7CZM - chains A and B of the 4 polymer chains in the assembly; structure by X-ray diffraction, 2.00 A resolution.

# Chain A (and B)
Molecule: RB1-inducible coiled-coil protein 1
From: Homo sapiens
Notes: chain B of this document is another copy of the same molecule, construct and numbering; everything in this record applies to it too
UniProt: Q8TDY2 (RBCC1_HUMAN); numbering as in UniProt (aligned over 1490-1594)
Chain sequence (108 residues; row label = number of the first residue in the row):
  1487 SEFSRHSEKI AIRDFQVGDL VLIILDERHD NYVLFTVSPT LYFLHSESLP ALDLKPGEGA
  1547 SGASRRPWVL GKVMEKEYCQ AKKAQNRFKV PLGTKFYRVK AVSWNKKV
Not modelled in the structure: 1487-1492, 1543-1550, 1593-1594 (chain B: 1542-1552, 1592-1594)
Differences from the reference sequence: expression tag (1487-1489)

# How chain A and chain B interact
Residue-residue contacts (31; chain A residue first):
  Ser1493(A) - Arg1499(B)
  Glu1494(A) - Ile1498(B)
  Lys1495(A) - Lys1495(B)
  Lys1495(A) - Ile1496(B)
  Lys1495(A) - Ala1497(B)
  Lys1495(A) - Asp1505(B)  salt bridge
  Ile1496(A) - Lys1495(B)
  Ile1496(A) - Ile1496(B)  hydrogen bond (backbone-backbone)
  Ile1496(A) - Ile1498(B)  hydrophobic
  Ile1496(A) - Phe1521(B)  hydrophobic
  Ile1498(A) - Glu1494(B)
  Ile1498(A) - Ile1496(B)  hydrophobic
  Arg1499(A) - Arg1491(B)
  Arg1499(A) - His1492(B)  hydrogen bond (side chain-backbone)
  Arg1499(A) - Ser1493(B)  hydrogen bond
  Asp1500(A) - Arg1491(B)  salt bridge
  Asp1500(A) - Ser1493(B)
  Asp1505(A) - Lys1495(B)  salt bridge
  Leu1506(A) - Ile1498(B)  hydrophobic
  Leu1508(A) - Leu1508(B)  hydrophobic
  Phe1521(A) - Ile1496(B)  hydrophobic
  Phe1521(A) - Trp1554(B)  hydrophobic
  Val1523(A) - Leu1556(B)  hydrophobic
  Ser1524(A) - Arg1491(B)
  Trp1554(A) - Phe1521(B)  hydrophobic
  Leu1556(A) - Phe1521(B)  hydrophobic
  Leu1556(A) - Val1523(B)  hydrophobic
  Trp1590(A) - Ile1498(B)  hydrophobic
  Trp1590(A) - Val1523(B)  hydrophobic
  Lys1592(A) - Arg1499(B)
  Lys1592(A) - Val1523(B)
Also at the interface, not in a pair above, chain A (18 interface residues in all): Ala1497
Also at the interface, not in a pair above, chain B (17 interface residues in all): Leu1506, Trp1590

# Summary
18 residues of chain A and 17 residues of chain B are in contact, with 3 hydrogen bonds and 3 salt bridges.
Polar contacts include Lys1495(A)-Asp1505(B), Asp1500(A)-Arg1491(B) and Arg1499(A)-His1492(B).
Both chains are RB1-inducible coiled-coil protein 1 (Homo sapiens). Entry 7CZM (Crystal structure of FIP200
Claw/p-OPtineurin LIR complex) was determined by X-ray diffraction together with 7D0E from the same study.
